PDB entry 7WEK | X-ray diffraction, 3.21 A resolution | chains A and C of the 4 polymer chains in the assembly

Chain A:
Name: WD repeat-containing protein 47
Source organism: Mus musculus
UniProt: Q8CGF6 (WDR47_MOUSE); numbering as in UniProt (aligned over 1-291)
Amino-acid sequence (295 residues; numbered -3 to 291; the number before each row is that of its first residue; numbers below 1 keep their minus sign (Gly-3 is residue -3)):
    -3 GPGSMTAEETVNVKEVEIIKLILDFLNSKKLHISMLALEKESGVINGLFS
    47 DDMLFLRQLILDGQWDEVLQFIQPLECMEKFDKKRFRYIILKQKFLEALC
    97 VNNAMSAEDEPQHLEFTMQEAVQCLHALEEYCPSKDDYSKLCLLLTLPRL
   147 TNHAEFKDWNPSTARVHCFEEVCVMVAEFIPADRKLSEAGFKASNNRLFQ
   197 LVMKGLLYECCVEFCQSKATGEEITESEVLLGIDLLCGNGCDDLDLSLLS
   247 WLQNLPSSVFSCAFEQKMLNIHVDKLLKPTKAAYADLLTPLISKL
Not modelled in the structure: -3 to 5, 102-109, 144-149, 181-183, 234-235, 279-291
Differences from the reference sequence: expression tag (-3 to 0)
From the paper describing this entry:
  - mutagenesis - F260A: decreased binding to full-length Camsaps
  - mutagenesis - F260A: abolished binding to Camsap3
  - mutagenesis - F260A: decreased binding to FLAG-tagged Camsap1 or Camsap3
  - mutagenesis - F260A: decreased binding to FLAG-Camsap2
  - mutagenesis - F260A (7-fold): decreased localization to ciliary Camsap1

Chain C:
Name: WBR motif form Calmodulin-regulated spectrin-associated protein 3
UniProt: Q80VC9 (CAMP3_MOUSE); residues -2 to 27 here correspond to UniProt positions 560-589 (UniProt number = residue number + 562)
Amino-acid sequence (30 residues; numbered -2 to 27; the number before each row is that of its first residue; numbers below 1 keep their minus sign (Asn-2 is residue -2)):
    -2 NSEVKMTSFAERKKQLVKAEAESGLGSPTS
Not modelled in the structure: -2 to 1, 18-27
From the paper describing this entry:
  - mutagenesis - K11A: abolished binding to Wdr47-NTD

How chain A and chain C interact:
Residue-residue contacts (12):
  Val208(A) with Arg9(C)
  Cys211(A) with Phe6(C), hydrophobic
  Gln212(A) with Arg9(C); Lys10(C)
  Ala215(A) with Phe6(C), hydrophobic; Ala7(C)
  Glu218(A) with Lys10(C)
  Asp238(A) with Arg9(C)
  Asp239(A) with Arg9(C), hydrogen bond (backbone-side chain)
  Asp241(A) with Arg9(C), salt bridge
  Ser243(A) with Arg9(C), hydrogen bond
  Trp247(A) with Phe6(C), hydrophobic
Other interface residues (no listed pair), chain A (12 interface residues in all): Thr216, Leu244
Other interface residues (no listed pair), chain C (5 interface residues in all): Leu13
From the paper, about this interface:
  - interface residues, chain A: Val208(A), Cys211(A), Gln212(A), Glu218(A), Asp239(A), Asp241(A), Leu244(A), Trp247(A)
  - hot spots on chain A (mutagenesis) - D239R, W247A: decreased binding to WBR motif form Calmodulin-regulated spectrin-associated protein 3 (chain C)

In short:
12 residues of chain A and 5 residues of chain C are in contact; the contacts include 2 hydrogen bonds and 1
salt bridge. Polar contacts include Asp241(A)-Arg9(C), Asp239(A)-Arg9(C) and Ser243(A)-Arg9(C). The paper
reports that D239R and W247A of chain A reduce binding to WBR motif form Calmodulin-regulated
spectrin-associated protein 3 (chain C); interface residues Val208(A), Cys211(A) and Gln212(A) among others; 4
substitutions were tested in all.
Here chain A is WD repeat-containing protein 47 (Mus musculus) and chain C is WBR motif form
Calmodulin-regulated spectrin-associated protein 3. Entry 7WEK (Crystal structure of the mouse Wdr47 NTD in
complex with the WBR motif form Camsap3) was determined by X-ray diffraction (same publication as 7WEJ).
